6CAP - chains A and O of the 23 polymer chains in the assembly; structure by X-ray diffraction, 3.40 A resolution.

Chain A:
Molecule: 16S Ribosomal RNA rRNA
Source organism: Thermus thermophilus (strain HB8 / ATCC 27634 / DSM 579)
Sequence (1522 nucleotides; numbered 0 to 1544 plus 19 insertion-coded residues; 42 numbers in that range are skipped by the numbering (no residue carries them; nothing is unmodelled there); the number before each row is that of its first residue; a row labelled like 190A-190L holds insertion residues (190A, then the next letters in order); numbering starts at 0):
     0 UUUGUUGGAG AGUCUGAUCC UGGCUCAGGG UGAACGCUGG CGGCGUGCCU AAGACAUGCA
    60 AGUCGUGCGG G
    73 CCGCGGGGUU UU
    88 ACUCCG
    95 UGGUC
   101 AGCGGCGGAC GGGUGAGUAA CGCGUGGGU
  129A G
   130 ACCUACCCGG AAGAGGGGGA CAACCCGGGG AAACUCGGGC UAAUCCCCCA UGUGGACCCG
   190 C
190A-190L CCCUUGGGGUGU
   191 GUCCAAAGGG CUUU
   216 GCCCGCUUCC GGAUGGGCCC GCGUCCCAUC AGCUAGUUGG UGGGGUAAUG GCCCACCAAG
   276 GCGACGACGG GUAGCCGGUC UGAGAGGAUG GCCGGCCACA GGGGCACUGA GACACGGGCC
   336 CCACUCCUAC GGGAGGCAGC AGUUAGGAAU CUUCCGCAAU GGGCGCAAGC CUGACGGAGC
   396 GACGCCGCUU GGAGGAAGAA GCCCUUCGGG GUGUAAACUC CUGAA
   442 CCCGGGACGA AACCCCCGAC GA
   474 GGGGACUGAC GGUACCGGG
   494 GUAAUAGCGC CGGCCAACUC CGUGCCAGCA GCCXCGGUAA UACGGAGGGC GCGAGCGUUA
   554 CCCGGAUUCA CUGGGCGUAA AGGGCGUGUA GGCGGCCUGG GGCGUCCCAU GUGAAAGACC
   614 ACGGCUCAAC CGUGGGGGAG CGUGGGAUAC GCUCAGGCUA GACGGUGGGA GAGGGUGGUG
   674 GAAUUCCCGG AGUAGCGGUG AAAUGCGCAG AUACCGGGAG GAACGCCGAU GGCGAAGGCA
   734 GCCACCUGGU CCACCCGUGA CGCUGAGGCG CGAAAGCGUG GGGAGCAAAC CGGAUUAGAU
   794 ACCCGGGUAG UCCACGCCCU AAACGAUGCG CGCUAGGUCU CUGGGUCU
   848 CCUGGGGGCC GAAGCUAACG CGUUAAGCGC GCCGCCUGGG GAGUACGGCC GCAAGGCUGA
   908 AACUCAAAGG AAUUGACGGG GGCCCGCACA AGCGGUGGAG CAUGUGGUUU AAUUCGAAGX
   968 AACGCGAAGA ACCUUACCAG GCCUUGACAU GCUAGG
 1003A G
  1004 AACCCGGGUG AAAGCCUGGG GUGCCCC
1030A-1030D GCGA
  1031 GGGGAGCCCU AGCACAGGUG CUGCAUGGCC GUCGUCAGCU CGUGCCGUGA GGUGUUGGGU
  1091 UAAGUCCCGC AACGAGCGCA ACCCCCGCCG UUAGUUGCCA GCGGUUCGGC CGGGCACUCU
  1151 AACGGGACUG CCCGCGAAA
  1171 GCGGGAGGAA GGAGGGGACG ACGUCUGGUC AGCAUGGCCC UUACGGCCUG GGCGACACAC
  1231 GUGCUACAAU GCCCACUACA AAGCGAUGCC ACCCGGCAAC GGGGAGCUAA UCGCAAAAAG
  1291 GUGGGCCCAG UUCGGAUUGG GGUCUGCAAC CCGACCCCAU GAAGCCGGAA UCGCUAGUAA
  1351 UCGCGGAUCA G
 1361A C
  1362 CAUGCCGCGG UGAAUACGUU CCCGGGCCUU GUACACACXG CCXGUXACGC CAUGGGAGCG
  1422 GGCUCUACCC GAAGUCGCCG GG
  1446 AGCCUACGGG
  1459 CAGGCGCCGA GGGUAGGGCC CGUGACUGGG GCGAAGUCGU AACAAGGUAG CUGUACCGGA
  1519 AGGUGCGGCU GGAUCACCUC CUUUCU
Not modelled in the structure: 0-4, 1534-1538
Modified / non-standard residues: PSU (pseudouridine-5'-monophosphate) at position 516, G7M (N7-methyl-guanosine-5'-monophosphate) at position 527, M2G (N2-dimethylguanosine-5'-monophosphate) at position 966, 5MC (5-methylcytidine-5'-monophosphate) at position 967, 2MG (2N-methylguanosine-5'-monophosphate) at position 1207, 5MC (5-methylcytidine-5'-monophosphate) at position 1400, 4OC (4n,o2'-methylcytidine-5'-monophosphate) at position 1402, 5MC (5-methylcytidine-5'-monophosphate) at position 1404, 5MC (5-methylcytidine-5'-monophosphate) at position 1407, UR3 (3-methyluridine-5'-monophoshate) at position 1498, MA6 (6N-dimethyladenosine-5'-monophoshate) at position 1518, MA6 (6N-dimethyladenosine-5'-monophoshate) at position 1519, PSU (pseudouridine-5'-monophosphate) at position 1540, PSU (pseudouridine-5'-monophosphate) at position 1541
Construct notes: conflict C13 (U131313 in 55771382)
Metal / ion sites: Mg2+ site 1 near U14 (its only coordinating residue here); Mg2+ site 2 near G21 (its only coordinating residue here); Mg2+ site 3 near G22 (its only coordinating residue here); Mg2+ site 4 near G38 (its only coordinating residue here); Mg2+ site 5 near G46 (its only coordinating residue here); Mg2+ site 6: C48, G115; Mg2+ site 7: A59, U387; Mg2+ site 8: G61, U62; Mg2+ site 9 near G107 (its only coordinating residue here); Mg2+ site 10: A109, G331; Mg2+ site 11 near G111 (its only coordinating residue here); Mg2+ site 12 near G117 (its only coordinating residue here); 85 more Mg2+ sites not listed
Ligand contacts: Sisomicin (SIS; (1S,2S,3R,4S,6R)-4,6-diamino-3-{[(2S,3R)-3-amino-6-(aminomethyl)-3,4-dihydro-2H-pyran-2-yl]oxy}-2-hydroxycyclohexyl 3-deoxy-4-C-methyl-3-(methylamino)-beta-L-arabinopyranoside): 5MC_1404, G1405, U1406, 5MC_1407, A1408, C1409, G1491, A1493, G1494, U1495

Chain O:
Protein: 30S ribosomal protein S15
Source organism: Thermus thermophilus (strain HB8 / ATCC 27634 / DSM 579)
Reference sequence: Q5SJ76 (RS15_THET8); residues 2-88 here = UniProt positions 2-88
Chain sequence (87 residues; each row starts with the number of its first residue):
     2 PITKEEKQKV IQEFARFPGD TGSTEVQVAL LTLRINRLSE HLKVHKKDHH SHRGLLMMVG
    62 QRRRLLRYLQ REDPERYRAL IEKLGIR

How chain A and chain O interact:
Residue-residue contacts (69):
  G579(A) with Arg-54(O), hydrogen bond to the phosphate
  U580(A) with Arg-54(O), salt bridge to the phosphate; Leu-57(O), sugar contact; Met-58(O), sugar contact
  G581(A) with Gly-61(O), phosphate contact; Arg-64(O), hydrogen bond to the phosphate
  U582(A) with Arg-64(O), salt bridge to the phosphate; Arg-68(O), salt bridge to the phosphate
  A583(A) with Arg-68(O), salt bridge to the phosphate
  C656(A) with Gln-28(O), hydrogen bond to the sugar
  G657(A) with Thr-22(O), hydrogen bond to the sugar; Gln-28(O), sugar contact
  G658(A) with Lys-8(O), salt bridge to the phosphate; Ile-12(O), phosphate contact; Thr-22(O), sugar contact; Leu-31(O), phosphate contact
  U659(A) with Lys-8(O), salt bridge to the phosphate; Gln-9(O), phosphate contact; Ile-12(O), phosphate contact
  G660(A) with Lys-5(O), salt bridge to the phosphate
  G666(A) with Ser-52(O), hydrogen bond to the base
  G667(A) with His-42(O), base contact; Asp-49(O), hydrogen bond to the sugar; His-50(O), sugar contact; His-51(O), sugar contact
  G668(A) with His-46(O), sugar contact; Lys-48(O), sugar contact; Asp-49(O), sugar contact
  U669(A) with His-46(O), sugar contact; Lys-48(O), salt bridge to the phosphate
  A728(A) with His-51(O), base contact; Arg-54(O), salt bridge to the phosphate
  A729(A) with His-51(O), hydrogen bond to the base
  G730(A) with His-51(O), hydrogen bond to the base
  C739(A) with Pro-2(O), phosphate contact; His-42(O), hydrogen bond to the sugar
  U740(A) with Pro-2(O), phosphate contact; His-42(O), sugar contact; Ser-52(O), hydrogen bond to the sugar
  G741(A) with Arg-35(O), salt bridge to the phosphate; Leu-39(O), sugar contact; His-51(O), sugar contact; Ser-52(O), sugar contact; Gly-55(O), phosphate contact
  G742(A) with Arg-35(O), salt bridge to the phosphate; Met-58(O), sugar contact
  C749(A) with Thr-22(O), base contact
  G750(A) with Phe-18(O), phosphate contact; Asp-21(O), hydrogen bond to the sugar; Thr-22(O), hydrogen bond to the sugar; Gly-23(O), hydrogen bond to the sugar; Gln-28(O), base contact
  U751(A) with Phe-18(O), phosphate contact; Gly-23(O), sugar contact; Ser-24(O), sugar contact; Thr-25(O), sugar contact
  G752(A) with Tyr-69(O), sugar contact
  A753(A) with Tyr-69(O), hydrogen bond to the phosphate
  C754(A) with Arg-65(O), sugar contact; Leu-66(O), sugar contact; Tyr-69(O), sugar contact; Arg-72(O), salt bridge to the phosphate
  G755(A) with Gln-62(O), phosphate contact; Arg-65(O), phosphate contact
  G763(A) with His-53(O), hydrogen bond to the sugar
  C764(A) with His-50(O), phosphate contact
  G765(A) with His-50(O), phosphate contact
  A807(A) with Lys-48(O), salt bridge to the phosphate
  C808(A) with Lys-48(O), salt bridge to the phosphate
Also at the interface, not in a pair above, chain A (35 interface residues in all): G727, C756
Also at the interface, not in a pair above, chain O (39 interface residues in all): Gly-20, Arg-38, Met-59, Glu-73

In short:
35 residues of chain A and 39 residues of chain O are in contact, with 15 hydrogen bonds and 14 salt bridges.
Polar contacts include G666(A)/Ser-52(O), A729(A)/His-51(O) and G730(A)/His-51(O). Chain A binds Sisomicin.
The Mg2+ site 6 is built by C48(A) and G115(A).
Here chain A is 16S Ribosomal RNA rRNA and chain O is 30S ribosomal protein S15, both from Thermus
thermophilus (strain HB8 / ATCC 27634 / DSM 579). Entry 6CAP (Crystal Structure of 30S ribosomal subunit from
Thermus thermophilus in complex with Sisomicin) was determined by X-ray diffraction.
